PDB entry 1QK3 | X-ray diffraction, 1.65 A resolution | chains A and D of the 4 polymer chains in the assembly

== Chain A (and D) ==
Molecule: Hypoxanthine-guanine phosphoribosyltransferase
From: Toxoplasma gondii
Notes: EC 2.4.2.8; chain D of this document is another copy of the same molecule, construct and numbering; everything in this record applies to it too
UniProt: Q26997 (HGXR_TOXGO); numbering as in UniProt (aligned over 1-230)
Chain sequence (233 residues; row label = number of the first residue in the row; a row labelled like 0A-0C holds insertion residues (0A, then the next letters in order)):
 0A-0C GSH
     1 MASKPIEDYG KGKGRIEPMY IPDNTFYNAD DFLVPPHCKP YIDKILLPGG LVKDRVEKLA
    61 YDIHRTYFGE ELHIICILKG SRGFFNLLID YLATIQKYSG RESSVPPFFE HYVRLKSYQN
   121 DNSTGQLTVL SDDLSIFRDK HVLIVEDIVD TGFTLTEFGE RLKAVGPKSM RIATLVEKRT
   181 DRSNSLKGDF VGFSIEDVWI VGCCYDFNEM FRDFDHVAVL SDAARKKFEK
Disordered / not traced: 0A-0C, 229-230 (chain D: 0A-0C, 183-184, 230)
Small-molecule neighbours: guanosine-5'-monophosphate (5GP): Lys79, Glu146, Ile148, Val149, Asp150, Thr151, Gly152, Phe153, Thr154, Lys178, Val198, Trp199, Ile200, Tyr205, Asp206

== How chain A and chain D interact ==
Residue-residue contacts - 14 pairs, chain A then chain D:
  Glu57(A) - Lys97(D)  salt bridge
  Glu57(A) - Tyr98(D)  hydrogen bond
  Tyr61(A) - Arg101(D)
  Thr94(A) - Thr94(D)
  Ile95(A) - Tyr98(D)  hydrophobic
  Lys97(A) - Glu57(D)  salt bridge
  Tyr98(A) - Glu57(D)  hydrogen bond
  Tyr98(A) - Tyr91(D)
  Tyr98(A) - Thr94(D)
  Tyr98(A) - Ile95(D)  hydrophobic
  Tyr98(A) - Tyr98(D)
  Tyr98(A) - Ser99(D)  hydrogen bond (backbone-backbone)
  Ser99(A) - Tyr98(D)
  Gly100(A) - Ser99(D)

== Summary ==
The chain A/chain D interface involves 8 residues from each chain; the contacts include 3 hydrogen bonds and 2
salt bridges. Polar pairs include Glu57(A)-Lys97(D), Glu57(A)-Tyr98(D) and Tyr98(A)-Ser99(D). Ligands of chain
A: guanosine-5'-monophosphate.
Chain A and chain D are both Hypoxanthine-guanine phosphoribosyltransferase (Toxoplasma gondii); the
structure, Toxoplasma gondii hypoxanthine-guanine phosphoribosyltransferase gmp complex, was determined by
X-ray diffraction, deposited together with 1QK4.
